PDB entry 3KOI | X-ray diffraction, 1.64 A resolution | chain A

# Chain A
Molecule: Carbonic anhydrase 2
Source organism: Homo sapiens
Notes: EC 4.2.1.1
UniProt: P00918 (CAH2_HUMAN); the author numbering skips numbers that UniProt does not, so the offset changes along the chain: 1-125 = UniProt 1-125; 127-261 = UniProt 126-260
Sequence (260 residues; row label = number of the first residue in the row; note: 1 number in that range is skipped by the numbering (no residue carries it; nothing is unmodelled there)):
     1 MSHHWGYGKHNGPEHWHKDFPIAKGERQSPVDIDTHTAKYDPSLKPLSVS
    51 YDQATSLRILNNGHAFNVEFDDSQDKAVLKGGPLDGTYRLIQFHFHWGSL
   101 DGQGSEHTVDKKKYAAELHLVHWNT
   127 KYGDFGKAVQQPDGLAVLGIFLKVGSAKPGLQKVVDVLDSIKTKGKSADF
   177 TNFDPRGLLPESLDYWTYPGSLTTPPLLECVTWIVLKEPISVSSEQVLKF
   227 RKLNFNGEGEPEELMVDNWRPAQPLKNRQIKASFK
Not modelled in the structure: 1-4
Ion coordination: Co3+: His-94, His-96, His-119
Curated features (UniProtKB/Swiss-Prot):
  - active site: His-64 (Proton donor/acceptor)
  - binding site (Zn(2+)): His-94, His-96, His-119
  - binding site (substrate): Thr-199, Thr-200
  - site: Tyr-7 (Fine-tunes the proton-transfer properties of H-64), Asn-62 (Fine-tunes the proton-transfer properties of H-64), Asn-67 (Fine-tunes the proton-transfer properties of H-64), Gln-92 (Involved in the binding of some activators, including histamine and L-histidine)
  - modified residue: Ser-2 (N-acetylserine), Ser-166 (Phosphoserine), Ser-173 (Phosphoserine)
Reported in the primary citation:
  - Co3+ coordination: His-94, His-96, His-119
  - catalytic residues: His-64
  - conformationally variable residues (side-chain flip): His-64

# Overview
His-94, His-96 and His-119 form the Co3+ site. From UniProt: active-site residue His-64, 3 Zn2+-binding
residues and substrate-binding residues Thr-199 and Thr-200. From the paper: the catalytic residue His-64;
Co3+ coordination by His-94, His-96 and His-119.
Chain A is Carbonic anhydrase 2 (Homo sapiens); the structure, Crystal structure of cobalt (III) human
carbonic anhydrase II at pH 6.0, was determined by X-ray diffraction (same publication as 3KOK and 3KON).
